2XCI - chains A and C; structure by X-ray diffraction, 2.00 A resolution.

Chain A (and C):
Molecule: 3-deoxy-D-manno-2-octulosonic acid transferase
Organism: Aquifex aeolicus
Notes: chain C of this document is another copy of the same molecule, construct and numbering; everything in this record applies to it too
UniProt: O66663 (O66663_AQUAE); residue numbers follow UniProt; this construct covers 1-353
Chain sequence (374 residues; each row starts with the number of its first residue; numbers below 1 keep their minus sign (Met-20 is residue -20)):
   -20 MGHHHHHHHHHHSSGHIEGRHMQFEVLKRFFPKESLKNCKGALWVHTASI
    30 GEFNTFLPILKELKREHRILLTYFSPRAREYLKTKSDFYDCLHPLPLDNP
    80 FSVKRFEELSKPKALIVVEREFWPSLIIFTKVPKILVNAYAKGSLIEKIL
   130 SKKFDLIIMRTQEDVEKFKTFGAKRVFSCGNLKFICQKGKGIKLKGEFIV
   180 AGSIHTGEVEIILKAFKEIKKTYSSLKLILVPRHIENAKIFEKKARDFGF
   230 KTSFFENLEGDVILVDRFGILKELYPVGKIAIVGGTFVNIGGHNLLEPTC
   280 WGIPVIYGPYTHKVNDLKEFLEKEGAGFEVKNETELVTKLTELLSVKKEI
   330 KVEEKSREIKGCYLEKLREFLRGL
Not modelled in the structure: -20 to -2, 353 (chain C: -20 to -1, 353)
Construct notes: expression tag (-20 to 0)
Cystine bridges: Cys18-Cys70, Cys158-Cys341, Cys165-Cys279
Metal / ion sites: Ni2+ near His213 (its only coordinating residue here)
Curated features (UniProtKB/Swiss-Prot):
  - active site: Glu31 (Proton acceptor)
  - binding site (CMP): Pro211, Arg212, Phe247 to Ile249, Asn273 to Glu276
  - site (Transition state stabilizer): Glu98, Lys162
  - mutagenesis: Gly30 (G30A: Complete loss of catalytic activity), Glu31 (E31A: Large decrease in catalytic activity), Glu98 (E98A: Nearly complete loss of catalytic activity), Lys162 (K162A: Large decrease in catalytic activity), Arg212 (R212A: Decrease in catalytic activity), Glu276 (E276A: Decrease in catalytic activity)
What the authors report for this chain:
  - mutagenesis - S28A/S54A/R56A, S28A/S54A, E31A, E98A, W102A, K162A, R212A, H272A/N273A, E276A: decreased catalytic activity
  - mutagenesis - W102A: abolished binding to lipid IVA
  - binding site for tetraethylene glycol: Trp102
  - catalytic residues: Glu31, Glu98, Lys162 (proposed by the authors, not directly observed)
  - mutagenesis - G30A: abolished catalytic activity
  - binding site for tetraethylene glycol: Glu100 (by similarity / conservation)

How chain A and chain C interact:
Residue-residue contacts - 36 pairs, chain A then chain C:
  Arg-1(A) - Glu98(C)
  Arg-1(A) - Tyr119(C)  hydrogen bond
  Met1(A) - Lys121(C)  hydrogen bond (backbone-side chain)
  Val5(A) - Phe101(C)
  Val5(A) - Pro103(C)  hydrophobic
  Val5(A) - Ile125(C)  hydrophobic
  Leu6(A) - Leu124(C)  hydrophobic
  Phe9(A) - Pro103(C)  hydrophobic
  Phe53(A) - Phe53(C)  hydrophobic
  Arg56(A) - Arg56(C)
  Leu76(A) - Asp77(C)
  Leu76(A) - Pro103(C)
  Asp77(A) - Leu76(C)
  Asp77(A) - Asp77(C)
  Asp77(A) - Asn78(C)
  Asn78(A) - Asp77(C)
  Asn78(A) - Asn78(C)
  Phe101(A) - Val5(C)
  Pro103(A) - Val5(C)  hydrophobic
  Pro103(A) - Phe9(C)  hydrophobic
  Pro103(A) - Leu76(C)
  Lys121(A) - Met1(C)  hydrogen bond (side chain-backbone)
  Leu124(A) - Leu6(C)  hydrophobic
  Ile125(A) - Val5(C)  hydrophobic
  Ile125(A) - Leu6(C)  hydrophobic
  Thr185(A) - Thr185(C)  hydrogen bond
  Glu215(A) - Gly186(C)
  Glu215(A) - Val267(C)
  Glu215(A) - Asn268(C)
  Asn216(A) - Thr185(C)
  Asn216(A) - Gly186(C)
  Lys218(A) - Glu189(C)
  Ile219(A) - Lys223(C)
  Lys222(A) - Glu189(C)  salt bridge
  Lys222(A) - Lys223(C)
  Lys223(A) - Ile219(C)
Interface residues without a listed pair, chain A (30 interface residues in all): Pro79, Trp102, Ser104, Ile107, Ile128, Gly186, Glu189, Asp226
Interface residues without a listed pair, chain C (33 interface residues in all): His0, Gln2, Glu31, Pro79, Arg99, Trp102, Ser104, Ile107, Asn216, Asp226

Overview:
The interface between chain A and chain C involves 30 residues on one side and 33 on the other, with 4
hydrogen bonds and 1 salt bridge. Polar pairs include Lys222(A)-Glu189(C), Arg-1(A)-Tyr119(C) and
Met1(A)-Lys121(C). The paper reports catalytic residues Glu31(A), Glu98(A) and Lys162(A); S28A/S54A/R56A,
S28A/S54A and E31A of chain A, among others, reduce catalytic activity; 10 substitutions were tested in all.
Both chains are 3-deoxy-D-manno-2-octulosonic acid transferase (Aquifex aeolicus). Entry 2XCI
(Membrane-embedded monofunctional glycosyltransferase WaaA of Aquifex aeolicus, substrate-free form) was
determined by X-ray diffraction.
